PDB entry 9KKU | X-ray diffraction, 1.46 A resolution | chains A and B of the 4 polymer chains in the assembly

Chain A (and B):
Molecule: Vascular endothelial growth factor A, long form
Source organism: Homo sapiens
Notes: chain B of this document is another copy of the same molecule, construct and numbering; everything in this record applies to it too
Reference sequence: P15692 (VEGFA_HUMAN); residues 8-109 here correspond to UniProt positions 214-315 (UniProt number = residue number + 206)
Chain sequence (102 residues; each row starts with the number of its first residue):
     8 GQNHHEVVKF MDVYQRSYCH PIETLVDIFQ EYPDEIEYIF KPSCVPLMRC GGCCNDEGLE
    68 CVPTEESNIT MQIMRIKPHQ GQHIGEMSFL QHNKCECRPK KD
Disordered / not traced: 8-13, 109 (chain B: 8-12, 108-109)
Curated features (UniProtKB/Swiss-Prot):
  - glycosylation: Asn75 (N-linked (GlcNAc...) asparagine)
Disulfides: Cys26-Cys68, Cys57-Cys102, Cys61-Cys104

How chain A and chain B interact:
Residue-residue contacts (60):
  Val14(A) with Thr77(B); Gln79(B); Glu93(B)
  Val15(A) with Ile76(B), hydrophobic; Thr77(B), hydrogen bond (backbone-backbone); Met78(B); Gln79(B), hydrogen bond (backbone-backbone)
  Lys16(A) with Gln79(B)
  Phe17(A) with Lys48(B); Pro49(B); Gln79(B), hydrogen bond (backbone-side chain); Met81(B), hydrophobic
  Val20(A) with Pro49(B), hydrophobic; Val52(B), hydrophobic; Met78(B), hydrophobic; Gln79(B)
  Tyr21(A) with Lys48(B)
  Arg23(A) with Glu30(B), salt bridge; Pro53(B)
  Ser24(A) with Leu32(B); Pro49(B); Cys51(B)
  Ile29(A) with Leu32(B), hydrophobic
  Glu30(A) with Arg23(B), salt bridge
  Leu32(A) with Ser24(B); Ile29(B), hydrophobic; Gly59(B)
  Lys48(A) with Phe17(B); Asn62(B), hydrogen bond (side chain-backbone)
  Pro49(A) with Phe17(B); Val20(B), hydrophobic; Ser24(B); Cys60(B), hydrophobic; Asn62(B)
  Ser50(A) with Cys60(B); Asn62(B), hydrogen bond (backbone-side chain)
  Cys51(A) with Ser24(B); Gly59(B); Cys60(B), disulfide
  Val52(A) with Val20(B), hydrophobic
  Pro53(A) with Arg23(B)
  Gly59(A) with Leu32(B); Cys51(B)
  Cys60(A) with Ser50(B); Cys51(B), disulfide
  Asn62(A) with Pro49(B); Ser50(B), hydrogen bond (side chain-backbone)
  Ile76(A) with Val15(B), hydrophobic
  Thr77(A) with Val14(B); Val15(B), hydrogen bond (backbone-backbone)
  Met78(A) with Val15(B); Val20(B), hydrophobic
  Gln79(A) with Val14(B); Val15(B), hydrogen bond (backbone-backbone); Lys16(B); Phe17(B), hydrogen bond (side chain-backbone); Val20(B)
  Ile80(A) with Val20(B), hydrophobic
  Met81(A) with Phe17(B)
  Glu93(A) with Val14(B)
Interface residues without a listed pair, chain A (28 interface residues in all): Ile91
Interface residues without a listed pair, chain B (29 interface residues in all): Glu13, Tyr21, Ile80, Ile91
Inter-chain disulfides: Cys51(A)-Cys60(B), Cys60(A)-Cys51(B)

Summary:
28 residues of chain A and 29 residues of chain B are in contact, with 2 disulfide bonds, 9 hydrogen bonds and
2 salt bridges. Among the polar pairs are Arg23(A)-Glu30(B), Phe17(A)-Gln79(B) and Lys48(A)-Asn62(B).
Chain A and chain B are both Vascular endothelial growth factor A, long form (Homo sapiens); the structure,
Helix-loop-helix peptide (M49) in complex with VEGF-A, was determined by X-ray diffraction.
